Entry 9K3N (electron microscopy, 2.59 A resolution); this record covers chains F and NG of the 300 polymer chains in the assembly.

Chain F:
Molecule: capsid protein F
From: Salmonella phage PJNS002
Amino-acid sequence (429 residues; numbered 1 to 429; the number before each row is that of its first residue):
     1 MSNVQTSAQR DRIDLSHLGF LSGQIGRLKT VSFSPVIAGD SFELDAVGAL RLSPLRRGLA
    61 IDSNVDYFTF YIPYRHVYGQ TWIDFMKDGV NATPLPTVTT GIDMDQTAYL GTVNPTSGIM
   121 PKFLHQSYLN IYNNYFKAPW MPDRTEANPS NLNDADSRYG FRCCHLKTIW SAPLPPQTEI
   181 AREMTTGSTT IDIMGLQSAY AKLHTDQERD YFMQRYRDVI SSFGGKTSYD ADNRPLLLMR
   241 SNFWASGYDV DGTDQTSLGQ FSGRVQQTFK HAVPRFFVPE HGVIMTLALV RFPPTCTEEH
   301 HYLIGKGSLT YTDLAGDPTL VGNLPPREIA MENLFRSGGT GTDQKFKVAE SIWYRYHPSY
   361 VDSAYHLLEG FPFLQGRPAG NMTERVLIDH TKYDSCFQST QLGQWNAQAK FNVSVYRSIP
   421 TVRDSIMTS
Not modelled in the structure: 1

Chain NG:
Molecule: DNA-binding protein J
From: Salmonella phage PJNS002
Amino-acid sequence (26 residues; numbered 1 to 26; the number before each row is that of its first residue):
     1 MAKSYRRGSS GKKKGSRLWY VGGSQF

How chain F and chain NG interact:
Residue-residue contacts (28; chain F residue first):
  Asp11(F) - Ser16(NG)
  Arg12(F) - Lys14(NG)
  Arg12(F) - Gly15(NG)
  Asp14(F) - Ser10(NG)  hydrogen bond
  Asp14(F) - Gly11(NG)  hydrogen bond (side chain-backbone)
  Asp14(F) - Lys12(NG)
  Asp14(F) - Lys13(NG)  salt bridge
  Ser16(F) - Ser9(NG)
  Ser16(F) - Ser10(NG)  hydrogen bond (backbone-side chain)
  Ser16(F) - Gly11(NG)  hydrogen bond (side chain-backbone)
  His17(F) - Ser9(NG)
  Leu18(F) - Gly8(NG)
  Leu18(F) - Ser9(NG)
  Val47(F) - Tyr5(NG)
  Gly48(F) - Tyr5(NG)
  Ala49(F) - Tyr5(NG)
  Thr268(F) - Tyr5(NG)
  Gln408(F) - Tyr5(NG)  hydrogen bond (side chain-backbone)
  Gln408(F) - Arg6(NG)
  Ala409(F) - Tyr5(NG)
  Lys410(F) - Ser4(NG)
  Lys410(F) - Tyr5(NG)
  Lys410(F) - Arg7(NG)  hydrogen bond (side chain-backbone)
  Lys410(F) - Ser10(NG)  hydrogen bond (side chain-backbone)
  Thr421(F) - Ser16(NG)
  Val422(F) - Arg17(NG)
  Val422(F) - Leu18(NG)
  Val422(F) - Tyr20(NG)  hydrophobic
Other interface residues (no listed pair), chain F (17 interface residues in all): Arg423, Ile426

Summary:
17 residues of chain F and 16 residues of chain NG are in contact, with 7 hydrogen bonds and 1 salt bridge.
Polar pairs include Asp14(F)-Lys13(NG), Asp14(F)-Ser10(NG) and Asp14(F)-Gly11(NG).
Here chain F is capsid protein F and chain NG is DNA-binding protein J, both from Salmonella phage PJNS002.
Entry 9K3N (The structure of Salmonella phage PJNS002) was determined by electron microscopy, deposited
together with 9K3M.
